Entry 1CWJ (X-ray diffraction, 1.80 A resolution); this record covers chains A and C.

[Chain A]
Molecule: Peptidyl-prolyl cis-trans isomerase A
Organism: Homo sapiens
Notes: EC 5.2.1.8
UniProtKB: P05092 (CYPH_HUMAN); residues 2-165 here correspond to UniProt positions 1-164 (UniProt number = residue number - 1)
Sequence (165 residues; numbered 1 to 165; the number before each row is that of its first residue):
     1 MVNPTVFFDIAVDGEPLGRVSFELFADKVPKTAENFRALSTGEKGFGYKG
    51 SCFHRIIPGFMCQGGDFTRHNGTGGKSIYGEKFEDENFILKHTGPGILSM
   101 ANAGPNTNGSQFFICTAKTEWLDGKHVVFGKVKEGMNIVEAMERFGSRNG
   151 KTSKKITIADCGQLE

[Chain C]
Molecule: Cyclosporin D
Sequence (11 residues; each row starts with the number of its first residue):
     1 ALLVTVXLVLA
Covalently attached groups: covalent link Ala1-Ala11
Modified / non-standard residues: Ala1 (D-alanine; DAL); Leu2, Leu3, Leu8, Leu10 (N-methylleucine; MLE); Val4 (N-methylvaline; MVA); Thr5 (4-methyl-4-[(E)-2-butenyl]-4,N-methyl-threonine; BMT); MSA ((2-S-methyl) sarcosine) at position 7
Differences from the reference sequence: engineered mutation Thr5 (Bmt in NOR00036), MSA_7 (Sar in NOR00036)

[How chain A and chain C interact]
Contacting residue pairs - 26 pairs, chain A then chain C:
  Arg55(A) with Leu3(C), hydrogen bond (side chain-backbone); Val4(C); Thr5(C); Val9(C)
  Phe60(A) with Leu2(C); Leu3(C); Val4(C)
  Met61(A) with Val4(C)
  Gln63(A) with Val4(C); Thr5(C), hydrogen bond (side chain-backbone)
  Gly72(A) with Val6(C); MSA_7(C)
  Thr73(A) with Val6(C); MSA_7(C)
  Ala101(A) with Val4(C); Val6(C), hydrophobic
  Asn102(A) with Val4(C); Thr5(C); Val6(C), hydrogen bond (backbone-backbone)
  Ala103(A) with Thr5(C); Val6(C)
  Gln111(A) with Val6(C)
  Phe113(A) with Val4(C)
  Trp121(A) with Leu2(C), hydrogen bond (side chain-backbone)
  Leu122(A) with Val4(C)
  His126(A) with Val4(C)
Other interface residues (no listed pair), chain A (15 interface residues in all): Ile57

[In short]
15 residues of chain A and 7 residues of chain C are in contact, with 4 hydrogen bonds. Polar contacts include
Arg55(A)-Leu3(C), Gln63(A)-Thr5(C) and Trp121(A)-Leu2(C).
Here chain A is Peptidyl-prolyl cis-trans isomerase A (Homo sapiens) and chain C is Cyclosporin D. Entry 1CWJ
(Human cyclophilin A complexed with 2-val 3-S-methyl-sarcosine cyclosporin) was determined by X-ray
diffraction together with 1BCK, 1CWF, 1CWH, 1CWI, 1CWK, 1CWL and 1CWM from the same study.
